8YJT - chains w and y of the 204 polymer chains in the assembly; structure by electron microscopy, 5.90 A resolution (low resolution: residue-level contacts below are approximate; hydrogen-bond / salt-bridge calls are withheld).

Chain w:
Molecule: Flagellar motor switch protein FliG
Source organism: Salmonella enterica subsp. enterica serovar Typhimurium str. LT2
Reference sequence: P0A1J9 (FLIG_SALTY); numbering as in UniProt (aligned over 1-331)
Amino-acid sequence (331 residues; numbered 1 to 331; the number before each row is that of its first residue):
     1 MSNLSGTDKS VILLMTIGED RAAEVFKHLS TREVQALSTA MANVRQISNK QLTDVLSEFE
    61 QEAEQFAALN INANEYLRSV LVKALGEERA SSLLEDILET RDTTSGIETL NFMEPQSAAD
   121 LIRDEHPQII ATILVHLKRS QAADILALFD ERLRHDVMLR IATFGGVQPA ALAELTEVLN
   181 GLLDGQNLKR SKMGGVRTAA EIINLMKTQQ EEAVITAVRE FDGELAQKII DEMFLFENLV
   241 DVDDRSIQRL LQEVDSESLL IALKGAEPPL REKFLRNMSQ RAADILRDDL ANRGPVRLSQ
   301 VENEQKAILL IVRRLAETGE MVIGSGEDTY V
Not modelled in the structure: 1-4, 100-103, 324-331
UniProt features mapped onto this chain:
  - motif: Glu125 to Gln128 (Part of the EHPQR-motif)
  - site: Arg160 (Part of the EHPQR-motif)

Chain y:
Molecule: Flagellar motor switch protein FliM
Source organism: Salmonella enterica subsp. enterica serovar Typhimurium str. LT2
Reference sequence: P26418 (FLIM_SALTY); numbering as in UniProt (aligned over 1-334)
Amino-acid sequence (334 residues; row label = number of the first residue in the row):
     1 MGDSILSQAE IDALLNGDSD TKDEPTPGIA SDSDIRPYDP NTQRRVVRER LQALEIINER
    61 FARQFRMGLF NLLRRSPDIT VGAIRIQPYH EFARNLPVPT NLNLIHLKPL RGTGLVVFSP
   121 SLVFIAVDNL FGGDGRFPTK VEGREFTHTE QRVINRMLKL ALEGYSDAWK AINPLEVEYV
   181 RSEMQVKFTN ITTSPNDIVV NTPFHVEIGN LTGEFNICLP FSMIEPLREL LVNPPLENSR
   241 HEDQNWRDNL VRQVQHSELE LVANFADIPL RLSQILKLKP GDVLPIEKPD RIIAHVDGVP
   301 VLTSQYGTVN GQYALRVEHL INPILNSLNE EQPK
Not modelled in the structure: 1-33, 323-334
UniProt features mapped onto this chain:
  - mutagenesis: Asn155 (N155E: Altered motor bias with clockwise rotation, partially suppresses a yhjH disruption), Leu160 (L160D: Altered motor bias with clockwise rotation, partially suppresses a yhjH disruption)

How chain w and chain y interact:
Pairs across the interface (37; chain w residue first):
  Asp124(w) - Thr147(y)
  Glu125(w) - Arg144(y)
  Glu125(w) - Thr147(y)
  Glu125(w) - Thr149(y)
  His126(w) - Phe124(y)
  His126(w) - Val127(y)
  His126(w) - Arg144(y)
  His126(w) - Glu150(y)
  Gln128(w) - Asp128(y)
  Gln128(w) - Phe131(y)
  Gln128(w) - Gly132(y)
  Gln128(w) - Gly133(y)
  Ile129(w) - Val127(y)
  Ile129(w) - Phe131(y)
  Thr132(w) - Phe131(y)
  Arg152(w) - Lys140(y)
  Leu159(w) - Phe137(y)
  Arg160(w) - Asp128(y)
  Arg160(w) - Phe137(y)
  Thr163(w) - Asp134(y)
  Thr163(w) - Phe137(y)
  Phe164(w) - Phe131(y)
  Gly165(w) - Gly132(y)
  Gly166(w) - Gly132(y)
  Val167(w) - Leu130(y)
  Val167(w) - Phe131(y)
  Gln168(w) - Leu72(y)
  Gln168(w) - Arg74(y)
  Gln168(w) - Leu130(y)
  Ala171(w) - Leu130(y)
  Glu174(w) - Arg152(y)
  Glu174(w) - Arg156(y)
  Leu175(w) - Phe131(y)
  Glu177(w) - Arg152(y)
  Val178(w) - Thr149(y)
  Val178(w) - Arg152(y)
  Leu182(w) - His148(y)
Other interface residues (no listed pair), chain w (22 interface residues in all): Pro127
Other interface residues (no listed pair), chain y (21 interface residues in all): Arg136, Glu142

In short:
The interface between chain w and chain y involves 22 residues on one side and 21 on the other. UniProt lists
2 mutagenesis sites on chain y.
Here chain w is Flagellar motor switch protein FliG and chain y is Flagellar motor switch protein FliM, both
from Salmonella enterica subsp. enterica serovar Typhimurium str. LT2. Entry 8YJT (Cryo-EM structure of the
flagellar C ring in the CCW state) was determined by electron microscopy together with 8WHT, 8WIW, 8WK3, 8WK4,
8WKI, 8WKK and 11 further entries from the same study.
